3RWR - chains F and I of the 8 polymer chains in the assembly; structure by X-ray diffraction, 3.94 A resolution.

Chain F:
Name: DNA repair protein XRCC4
Organism: Homo sapiens
Reference sequence: Q13426 (XRCC4_HUMAN); numbering as in UniProt (aligned over 1-157)
Sequence (163 residues; row label = number of the first residue in the row):
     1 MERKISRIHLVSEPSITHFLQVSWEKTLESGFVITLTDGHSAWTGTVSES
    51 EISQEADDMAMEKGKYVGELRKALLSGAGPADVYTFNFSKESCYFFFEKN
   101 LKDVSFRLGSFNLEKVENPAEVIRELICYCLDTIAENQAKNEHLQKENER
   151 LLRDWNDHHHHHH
Unresolved in the structure: 158-163
Construct notes: expression tag (158-163)
Curated features (UniProtKB/Swiss-Prot):
  - modified residue: Ser53 (Phosphoserine)
  - natural variant: Trp43 (W43R: In SSMED), Asp82 (D82E: In SSMED)
  - mutagenesis: Lys4 (K4E: Abolished interaction with NHEJ1/XLF; when associated with E-99), Lys26 (K26E: Abolished interaction with NHEJ1/XLF; when associated with E-99), Glu55 (E55R: Abolished interaction with NHEJ1/XLF), Asp58 (D58R: Abolished interaction with NHEJ1/XLF), Met61 (M61R: Abolished interaction with NHEJ1/XLF), Glu62 (E62R: Does not affect interaction with NHEJ1/XLF), Lys65 (K65E: Strongly decreased interaction with NHEJ1/XLF. Abolished interaction with NHEJ1/XLF; when associated with E-99. Abolished ability to bridge DNA; when associated with E-99 ...), Glu69 (E69R: Does not affect interaction with NHEJ1/XLF), Arg71 (R71E: Abolished interaction with NHEJ1/XLF; when associated with E-99), Lys72 (K72E: Abolished interaction with NHEJ1/XLF; when associated with E-99. Abolished ability to bridge DNA; when associated with E-90 and E-99), Lys90 (K90E: Abolished ability to bridge DNA; when associated with E-72 and E-99), Lys99 (K99E: Abolished interaction with NHEJ1/XLF; when associated with E-4 or E-26 or E-65 or E-71 or E-72. Abolished ability to bridge DNA; when associated with E-65. Abolished ability to bridge DNA ...), 3 further mutagenesis entries in UniProt

Chain I:
Name: Non-homologous end-joining factor 1
Organism: Homo sapiens
Reference sequence: Q9H9Q4 (NHEJ1_HUMAN); residues 501-724 here correspond to UniProt positions 1-224 (UniProt number = residue number - 500)
Sequence (230 residues; numbered 501 to 730; the number before each row is that of its first residue):
   501 MEELEQGLLMQPWAWLQLAENSLLAKVFITKQGYALLVSDLQQVWHEQVD
   551 TSVVSQRAKELNKRLTAPPAAFLCHLDNLLRPLLKDAAHPSEATFSCDCV
   601 ADALILRVRSELSGLPFYWNFHCMLASPSLVSQHLIRPLMGMSLALQCQV
   651 RELATLLHMKDLEIQDYQESGATLIRDRLKTEPFEENSFLEQFMIEKLPE
   701 ACSIGDGKPFVMNLQDLYMAVTTQHHHHHH
Unresolved in the structure: 728-730
Construct notes: expression tag (725-730)
Curated features (UniProtKB/Swiss-Prot):
  - site: Leu615 (Leu-lock)
  - modified residue (Phosphoserine): Ser632, Ser703

Interface between chain F and chain I:
Pairs across the interface (25; chain F residue first):
  Asp58(F) - Arg564(I)
  Met59(F) - Arg564(I)
  Met59(F) - Leu615(I)  hydrophobic
  Ala60(F) - Pro616(I)
  Ala60(F) - Tyr618(I)  hydrophobic
  Met61(F) - Leu615(I)  hydrophobic
  Met61(F) - Pro616(I)
  Lys65(F) - Glu611(I)  salt bridge
  Glu69(F) - Leu615(I)
  Glu98(F) - Thr566(I)  hydrogen bond
  Lys99(F) - Ser613(I)
  Lys99(F) - Leu615(I)
  Leu101(F) - Ser613(I)
  Lys102(F) - Ala571(I)
  Lys102(F) - Cys574(I)
  Lys102(F) - His575(I)
  Asp103(F) - Pro568(I)
  Val104(F) - Leu565(I)  hydrophobic
  Val104(F) - Ala567(I)  hydrophobic
  Ser105(F) - Leu565(I)
  Ser105(F) - Thr566(I)  hydrogen bond (backbone-backbone)
  Phe106(F) - Arg564(I)
  Phe106(F) - Leu565(I)  hydrophobic
  Phe106(F) - Leu615(I)  hydrophobic
  Arg107(F) - Arg564(I)
Also at the interface, not in a pair above, chain F (17 interface residues in all): Glu55, Leu108
Also at the interface, not in a pair above, chain I (15 interface residues in all): Lys563, Gly614

Overview:
17 residues of chain F face 15 of chain I across their interface; the contacts include 2 hydrogen bonds and 1
salt bridge. Polar pairs include Lys65(F)-Glu611(I), Glu98(F)-Thr566(I) and Ser105(F)-Thr566(I). UniProt lists
15 mutagenesis sites on chain F.
Here chain F is DNA repair protein XRCC4 and chain I is Non-homologous end-joining factor 1, both from Homo
sapiens. Entry 3RWR (Crystal structure of the human XRCC4-XLF complex) was determined by X-ray diffraction.
